7TAJ - chains A and B of the 4 polymer chains in the assembly; structure by electron microscopy, 2.00 A resolution.

== Chain A ==
Protein: viral protein 1
Source organism: enterovirus D68
UniProt: A0A097BW12 (A0A097BW12_HED68); residues 1-296 here correspond to UniProt positions 565-860 (UniProt number = residue number + 564)
Amino-acid sequence (296 residues; numbered 1 to 296; the number before each row is that of its first residue):
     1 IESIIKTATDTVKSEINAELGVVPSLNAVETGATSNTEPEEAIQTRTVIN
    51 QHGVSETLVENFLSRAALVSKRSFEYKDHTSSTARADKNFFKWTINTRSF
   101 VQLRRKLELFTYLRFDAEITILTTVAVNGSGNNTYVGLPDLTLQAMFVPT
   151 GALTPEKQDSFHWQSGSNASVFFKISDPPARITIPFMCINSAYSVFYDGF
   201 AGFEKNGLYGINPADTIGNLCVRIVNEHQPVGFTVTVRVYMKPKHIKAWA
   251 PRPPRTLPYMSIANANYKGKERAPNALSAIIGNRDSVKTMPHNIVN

== Chain B ==
Protein: viral protein 2
Source organism: enterovirus D68
UniProt: A0A097BW12 (A0A097BW12_HED68); residues 10-247 here correspond to UniProt positions 79-316 (UniProt number = residue number + 69)
Amino-acid sequence (238 residues; each row starts with the number of its first residue):
    10 SDRVLQLKLGNSAIVTQEAANYCCAYGEWPNYLPDHEAVAIDKPTQPETA
    60 TDRFYTLKSVKWETGSTGWWWKLPDALNNIGMFGQNVQHHYLYRSGFLIH
   110 VQCNATKFHQGALLVVAIPEHQRGAHNTNTSPGFDDIMKGEEGGTFNHPY
   160 VLDDGTSLACATIFPHQWINLRTNNSATIVLPWMNAAPMDFPLRHNQWTL
   210 AIIPVVPLGTRTTSSMVPITVSIAPMCCEFNGLRHAIT

== How chain A and chain B interact ==
Residue-residue contacts (99; chain A residue first):
  Val29(A) - Trp177(B)
  Glu30(A) - Gln176(B)
  Glu30(A) - Trp177(B)  hydrogen bond (backbone-backbone)
  Glu30(A) - Asn179(B)  hydrogen bond
  Glu30(A) - Thr182(B)  hydrogen bond
  Glu30(A) - Asn183(B)
  Thr31(A) - Ala29(B)
  Thr31(A) - Gln176(B)  hydrogen bond (backbone-side chain)
  Gly32(A) - His175(B)
  Thr111(A) - Glu129(B)
  Tyr112(A) - Glu129(B)  hydrogen bond
  Tyr112(A) - Met193(B)  hydrophobic
  Tyr112(A) - Asn194(B)
  Tyr112(A) - Ala195(B)
  Asn190(A) - Ala195(B)
  Asn190(A) - Ala196(B)
  Ser191(A) - Ala195(B)
  Ala192(A) - Ala195(B)
  Ser194(A) - Ala195(B)
  Phe196(A) - Glu129(B)
  Phe196(A) - Gln131(B)
  Tyr197(A) - Glu129(B)
  Tyr197(A) - Gln131(B)  hydrogen bond (backbone-side chain)
  Tyr197(A) - His204(B)
  Asp198(A) - Lys81(B)  salt bridge
  Asp198(A) - Glu129(B)  hydrogen bond (backbone-side chain)
  Asp198(A) - His130(B)
  Asp198(A) - His204(B)
  Asp198(A) - Asn205(B)  hydrogen bond (backbone-backbone)
  Asp198(A) - Thr208(B)
  Gly199(A) - Arg203(B)
  Gly199(A) - His204(B)
  Phe200(A) - Gly142(B)
  Phe200(A) - Phe143(B)  hydrophobic
  Phe200(A) - Arg203(B)  hydrogen bond (backbone-backbone)
  Gly202(A) - Arg203(B)  hydrogen bond (backbone-side chain)
  Phe203(A) - Tyr100(B)  hydrophobic
  Phe203(A) - Phe200(B)  hydrophobic
  Phe203(A) - Arg203(B)  hydrogen bond (backbone-side chain)
  Glu204(A) - Arg203(B)  hydrogen bond (backbone-side chain)
  Lys205(A) - Phe143(B)
  Lys205(A) - Arg203(B)
  Tyr209(A) - His130(B)
  Tyr209(A) - Gln131(B)
  Tyr209(A) - Arg132(B)  hydrogen bond (side chain-backbone)
  Tyr209(A) - Pro141(B)
  Tyr209(A) - Ile146(B)
  Gly210(A) - Gln131(B)
  Ala250(A) - Tyr35(B)
  Ala250(A) - Met193(B)  hydrophobic
  Pro251(A) - Ile172(B)
  Pro251(A) - Phe173(B)
  Arg252(A) - Pro128(B)  hydrogen bond (side chain-backbone)
  Arg252(A) - Glu129(B)  hydrogen bond (side chain-backbone)
  Arg252(A) - Ile172(B)
  Arg252(A) - Phe173(B)
  Pro253(A) - Thr165(B)
  Pro253(A) - Ser166(B)
  Pro253(A) - Cys169(B)
  Pro253(A) - Ala170(B)  hydrophobic
  Pro253(A) - Ile172(B)
  Pro253(A) - Phe173(B)
  Pro254(A) - Thr165(B)
  Pro254(A) - Ser166(B)
  Arg255(A) - Asp163(B)  hydrogen bond (side chain-backbone)
  Arg255(A) - Gly164(B)
  Thr256(A) - Gly164(B)  hydrogen bond (backbone-backbone)
  Thr256(A) - Thr165(B)  hydrogen bond (side chain-backbone)
  Thr256(A) - Ser166(B)
  Leu257(A) - Gly164(B)  hydrogen bond (backbone-backbone)
  Met260(A) - Thr137(B)
  Met260(A) - Asn138(B)
  Asn264(A) - Asn138(B)  hydrogen bond (side chain-backbone)
  Asn264(A) - Thr139(B)
  Asn264(A) - Ser140(B)  hydrogen bond
  Ala265(A) - Gly133(B)
  Ala265(A) - Asp163(B)
  Asn266(A) - Gly133(B)
  Asn266(A) - Ala134(B)  hydrogen bond (side chain-backbone)
  Asn266(A) - Thr137(B)  hydrogen bond (side chain-backbone)
  Asn266(A) - Asn138(B)
  Asn266(A) - Thr139(B)  hydrogen bond (side chain-backbone)
  Asn266(A) - Pro141(B)
  Tyr267(A) - Gly133(B)
  Tyr267(A) - Ala134(B)  hydrogen bond (backbone-backbone)
  Tyr267(A) - His135(B)
  Tyr267(A) - Asn136(B)  hydrogen bond (backbone-backbone)
  Tyr267(A) - His157(B)  hydrogen bond
  Tyr267(A) - Asp162(B)
  Tyr267(A) - Asp163(B)
  Tyr267(A) - Gly164(B)
  Lys268(A) - Asn136(B)  hydrogen bond
  Leu277(A) - His135(B)
  Leu277(A) - His157(B)
  Leu277(A) - Tyr159(B)
  Leu277(A) - Val160(B)  hydrophobic
  Ser278(A) - Tyr159(B)
  Ala279(A) - Tyr159(B)
  Ile280(A) - Tyr159(B)  hydrogen bond (backbone-side chain)
Interface residues without a listed pair, chain A (41 interface residues in all): Ala263, Ile281
Interface residues without a listed pair, chain B (52 interface residues in all): Asn30, Ile127, Asn156, Leu161

== In short ==
The interface between chain A and chain B involves 41 residues on one side and 52 on the other, with 29
hydrogen bonds and 1 salt bridge. Among the polar pairs are Asp198(A)-Lys81(B), Glu30(A)-Asn179(B) and
Glu30(A)-Thr182(B).
Chain A is viral protein 1 and chain B is viral protein 2, both from enterovirus D68; the structure, Cryo-EM
structure of Human Enterovirus D68 US/MO/14-18947 strain in complex with inhibitor 11526093 (no/low
occupancy-no inhibitor ..., was determined by electron microscopy.
